Entry 7JVS (X-ray diffraction, 2.30 A resolution); this record covers chains C and D of the 3 polymer chains in the assembly.

== Chain C ==
Molecule: L27 ribosomal peptide
Chain sequence (14 residues; numbered 0 to 13; the number before each row is that of its first residue; numbering starts at 0):
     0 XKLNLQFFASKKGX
Not modelled in the structure: 0, 12-13
Modified / non-standard residues: ACE (acetyl group) at position 0; NH2 (amino group) at position 13

== Chain D ==
Molecule: Ribosomal-processing cysteine protease Prp
Source organism: Staphylococcus aureus
Reference sequence: W8U5D2 (W8U5D2_STAAU); numbering as in UniProt (aligned over 1-106)
Chain sequence (106 residues; numbered 1 to 106; the number before each row is that of its first residue):
     1 MITVDITVNDEGKVTDVIMDGHADHGEYGHDIVSAGASAVLFGSVNAIIG
    51 LTSERPDINYDDQGGHFHIRSVDTNNDEAQLILQTMLVSLQTIEEEYNEN
   101 IRLNYK
Construct notes: engineered mutation S34 (Cys in W8U5D2), Q63 (Asn in W8U5D2)
Ion coordination: Ca2+ site 1: V8, K106; Ca2+ site 2: A23 (shared with 2 residues of chain B); Ni2+: H66, H68

== Interface between chain C and chain D ==
Residue-residue contacts (8; chain C residue first):
  K1(C) - E96(D)
  L2(C) - T92(D)
  L2(C) - I93(D)  hydrophobic
  L2(C) - E96(D)
  L2(C) - Y97(D)
  L4(C) - V33(D)  hydrophobic
  L4(C) - Y97(D)  hydrogen bond (backbone-side chain)
  Q5(C) - I32(D)
Also at the interface, not in a pair above, chain C (5 interface residues in all): N3

== In short ==
Chain C and chain D form an interface of 5 and 6 residues respectively; the contacts include 1 hydrogen bond.
Its one hydrogen-bonded contact is L4(C)-Y97(D). The Ca2+ site 1 is built by V8(D) and K106(D). H66(D) and
H68(D) coordinate Ni2+.
Chain C is L27 ribosomal peptide and chain D is Ribosomal-processing cysteine protease Prp (Staphylococcus
aureus); the structure, Crystal Structure of an Essential Ribosomal Processing Protease Prp from S. aureus in
complex with a ..., was determined by X-ray diffraction.
